9BU7 - chains C and D of the 9 polymer chains in the assembly; structure by electron microscopy, 3.64 A resolution.

# Chain C (and D)
Molecule: Protein Rep68
Organism: adeno-associated virus 2
Notes: EC 3.6.4.12; chain D of this document is another copy of the same molecule, construct and numbering; everything in this record applies to it too
UniProt: P03132 (REP68_AAV2S); residue numbers follow UniProt; this construct covers 2-490
Sequence (491 residues; each row starts with the number of its first residue; numbering starts at 0):
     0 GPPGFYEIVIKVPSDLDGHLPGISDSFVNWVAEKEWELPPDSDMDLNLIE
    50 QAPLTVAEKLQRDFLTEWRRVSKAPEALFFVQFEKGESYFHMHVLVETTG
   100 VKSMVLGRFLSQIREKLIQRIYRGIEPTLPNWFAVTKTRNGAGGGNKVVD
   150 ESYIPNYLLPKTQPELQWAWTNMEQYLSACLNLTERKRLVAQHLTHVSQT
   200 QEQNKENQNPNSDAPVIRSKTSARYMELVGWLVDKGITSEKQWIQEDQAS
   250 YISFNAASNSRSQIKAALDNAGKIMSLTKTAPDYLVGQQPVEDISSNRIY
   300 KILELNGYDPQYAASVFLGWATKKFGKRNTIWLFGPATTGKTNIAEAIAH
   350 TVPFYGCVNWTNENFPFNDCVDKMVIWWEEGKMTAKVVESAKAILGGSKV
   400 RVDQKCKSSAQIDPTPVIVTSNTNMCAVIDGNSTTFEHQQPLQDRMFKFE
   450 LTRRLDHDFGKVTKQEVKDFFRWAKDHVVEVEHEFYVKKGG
Disordered / not traced: 0-213, 282 (chain D: 0-213)
Sequence notes: expression tag (0-1); conflict Ser-151 (Cys in P03132)
Curated features (UniProtKB/Swiss-Prot):
  - motif: His-90 to His-92 (RCR-2), Tyr-156 to Lys-160 (RCR-3)
  - active site: Tyr-156 (For nuclease activity)
  - binding site (a divalent metal cation): Glu-83, His-90, His-92
  - binding site (ATP): Gly-334 to Thr-341
Reported in the primary citation:
  - binding site for ATP-gamma-S: Thr-337, Thr-338, Lys-340, Thr-341, Asn-342, Arg-444, Asp-455
  - mutagenesis - F364A: decreased catalytic activity on trs nicking
  - mutagenesis - F364A: abolished catalytic activity (helicase activity)

# How chain C and chain D interact
Contacting residue pairs (13; chain C residue first):
  Trp-230(C) / Pro-214(D)
  Ser-249(C) / Pro-214(D)
  Ser-249(C) / Val-215(D)
  Tyr-250(C) / Asn-269(D)  hydrogen bond
  Ile-251(C) / Tyr-224(D)
  Ile-251(C) / Met-225(D)  hydrophobic
  Ser-252(C) / Val-215(D)
  Ser-252(C) / Ile-216(D)
  Ser-252(C) / Ser-221(D)
  Ser-252(C) / Met-225(D)
  Asn-254(C) / Asn-269(D)
  Ala-255(C) / Tyr-224(D)  hydrophobic
  Ala-255(C) / Gln-262(D)
Also at the interface, not in a pair above, chain C (11 interface residues in all): Leu-227, Gln-247, Ala-248, Phe-253
Also at the interface, not in a pair above, chain D (11 interface residues in all): Thr-220, Ala-265, Ile-273

# Overview
The chain C/chain D interface involves 11 residues from each chain; the contacts include 1 hydrogen bond. Its
one hydrogen-bonded contact is Tyr-250(C)/Asn-269(D). The paper reports a binding site for ATP-gamma-S at
Thr-337(C), Thr-338(C) and Lys-340(C) among others; F364A of chain C reduces catalytic activity on trs
nicking.
Chain C and chain D are both Protein Rep68 (adeno-associated virus 2); the structure, Cryo-EM Structure of
AAV2 Rep68 bound to integration site AAVS1: Insights into the mechanism of DNA ..., was determined by electron
microscopy, deposited together with 9BC5.
